3J9V - chains K and P of the 28 polymer chains in the assembly; structure by electron microscopy, 8.30 A resolution (very low resolution: no residue pairs are listed; an interface is given only as per-side residue counts).

Chain K:
Protein: V-type proton ATPase subunit E
Organism: Saccharomyces cerevisiae
UniProt: P22203 (VATE_YEAST); residues 1-233 here = UniProt positions 1-233
Sequence (233 residues; row label = number of the first residue in the row):
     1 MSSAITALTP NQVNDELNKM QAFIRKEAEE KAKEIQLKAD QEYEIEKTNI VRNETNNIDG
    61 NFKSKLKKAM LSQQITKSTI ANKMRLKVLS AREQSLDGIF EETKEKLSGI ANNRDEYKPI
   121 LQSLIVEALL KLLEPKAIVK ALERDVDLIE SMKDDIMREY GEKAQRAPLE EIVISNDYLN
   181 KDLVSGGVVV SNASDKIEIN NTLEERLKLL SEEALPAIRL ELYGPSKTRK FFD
Unresolved in the structure: 1-7, 225-233

Chain P:
Protein: V-type proton ATPase subunit H
Organism: Saccharomyces cerevisiae
UniProt: P41807 (VATH_YEAST); numbering as in UniProt (aligned over 1-478)
Sequence (478 residues; each row starts with the number of its first residue):
     1 MGATKILMDS THFNEIRSII RSRSVAWDAL ARSEELSEID ASTAKALESI LVKKNIGDGL
    61 SSSNNAHSGF KVNGKTLIPL IHLLSTSDNE DCKKSVQNLI AELLSSDKYG DDTVKFFQED
   121 PKQLEQLFDV SLKGDFQTVL ISGFNVVSLL VQNGLHNVKL VEKLLKNNNL INILQNIEQM
   181 DTCYVCIRLL QELAVIPEYR DVIWLHEKKF MPTLFKILQR ATDSQLATRI VATNSNHLGI
   241 QLQYHSLLLI WLLTFNPVFA NELVQKYLSD FLDLLKLVKI TIKEKVSRLC ISIILQCCST
   301 RVKQHKKVIK QLLLLGNALP TVQSLSERKY SDEELRQDIS NLKEILENEY QELTSFDEYV
   361 AELDSKLLCW SPPHVDNGFW SDNIDEFKKD NYKIFRQLIE LLQAKVRNGD VNAKQEKIII
   421 QVALNDITHV VELLPESIDV LDKTGGKADI MELLNHSDSR VKYEALKATQ AIIGYTFK
Unresolved in the structure: 56-72
UniProt features mapped onto this chain:
  - mutagenesis: Lys405 to Ile418 (Increases the ATPase activity of membrane-detached V-ATPase V1, appears to have no effect on cell population growth), Asp410 (D410A: Appears to have no effect on the ATPase activity of membrane-detached V-ATPase V1 or on cell population growth)

Chain K / chain P interface:
At this resolution (8 A) residue pairs are not listed: 15 residues of chain K and 24 of chain P lie at the interface.

Summary:
The interface between chain K and chain P involves 15 residues on one side and 24 on the other. From UniProt:
one mutagenesis site on chain P.
Here chain K is V-type proton ATPase subunit E and chain P is V-type proton ATPase subunit H, both from
Saccharomyces cerevisiae. Entry 3J9V (Yeast V-ATPase state 3) was determined by electron microscopy (same
publication as 3J9T and 3J9U).
